PDB entry 8GUJ | electron microscopy, 2.80 A resolution | chains G and J of the 12 polymer chains in the assembly

== Chain G ==
Molecule: Histone H2A type 1
Source organism: Homo sapiens
UniProt: P0C0S8 (H2A1_HUMAN); residues 1-129 here correspond to UniProt positions 2-130 (UniProt number = residue number + 1)
Amino-acid sequence (129 residues; numbered 1 to 129; the number before each row is that of its first residue):
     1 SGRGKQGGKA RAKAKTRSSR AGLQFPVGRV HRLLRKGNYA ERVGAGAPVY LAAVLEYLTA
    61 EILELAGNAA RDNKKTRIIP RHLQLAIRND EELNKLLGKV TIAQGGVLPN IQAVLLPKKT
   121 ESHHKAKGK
Disordered / not traced: 1-7, 121-129

== Chain J ==
Molecule: 147-nt DNA strand
Sequence (147 nucleotides; numbered 1 to 147; the number before each row is that of its first residue):
     1 ACAGGATGTA TATATCTGAC ACGTGCCTGG AGACTAGGGA GTAATCCCCT TGGCGGTTAA
    61 AACGCGGGGG ACAGCGCGTA CGTGCGTTTA AGCGGTGCTA GAGCTGTCTA CGACCAATTG
   121 AGCGGCCTCG GCACCGGGAT TCTCCAG

== How chain G and chain J interact ==
Residue-residue contacts (19; chain G residue first):
  Arg-11(G) with DA117(J), base contact; DT118(J), sugar contact
  Lys-13(G) with DG120(J), phosphate contact
  Ala-14(G) with DG120(J), sugar contact
  Arg-29(G) with DG122(J), hydrogen bond to the phosphate; DC123(J), salt bridge to the phosphate
  Arg-42(G) with DG112(J), hydrogen bond to the sugar; DA113(J), phosphate contact
  Val-43(G) with DG112(J), sugar contact; DA113(J), hydrogen bond to the phosphate
  Gly-44(G) with DG112(J), phosphate contact
  Ala-45(G) with DG112(J), hydrogen bond to the phosphate
  Lys-74(G) with DC132(J), phosphate contact
  Lys-75(G) with DC132(J), phosphate contact; DA133(J), salt bridge to the phosphate
  Thr-76(G) with DG131(J), hydrogen bond to the phosphate; DC132(J), hydrogen bond to the phosphate
  Arg-77(G) with DG131(J), hydrogen bond to the sugar; DC132(J), hydrogen bond to the phosphate
Interface residues without a listed pair, chain G (15 interface residues in all): Thr-16, His-31, Glu-41
Interface residues without a listed pair, chain J (11 interface residues in all): DA121

== Overview ==
Chain G and chain J form an interface of 15 and 11 residues respectively; the contacts include 8 hydrogen
bonds and 2 salt bridges. Among the polar pairs are Arg-42(G)/DG112(J), Arg-77(G)/DG131(J) and
Arg-29(G)/DG122(J).
Chain G is Histone H2A type 1 (Homo sapiens) and chain J is a 147-nt DNA strand; the structure,
Bre1-nucleosome complex (Model II), was determined by electron microscopy together with 8GUI and 8GUK from the
same study.
